PDB entry 1F9U | X-ray diffraction, 1.70 A resolution | chain A

Chain A:
Protein: Kinesin-like protein KAR3
Source organism: Saccharomyces cerevisiae
Notes: fragment: n650k mutant motor domain
Reference sequence: P17119 (KAR3_YEAST); residues 383-729 here = UniProt positions 383-729
Sequence (347 residues; row label = number of the first residue in the row):
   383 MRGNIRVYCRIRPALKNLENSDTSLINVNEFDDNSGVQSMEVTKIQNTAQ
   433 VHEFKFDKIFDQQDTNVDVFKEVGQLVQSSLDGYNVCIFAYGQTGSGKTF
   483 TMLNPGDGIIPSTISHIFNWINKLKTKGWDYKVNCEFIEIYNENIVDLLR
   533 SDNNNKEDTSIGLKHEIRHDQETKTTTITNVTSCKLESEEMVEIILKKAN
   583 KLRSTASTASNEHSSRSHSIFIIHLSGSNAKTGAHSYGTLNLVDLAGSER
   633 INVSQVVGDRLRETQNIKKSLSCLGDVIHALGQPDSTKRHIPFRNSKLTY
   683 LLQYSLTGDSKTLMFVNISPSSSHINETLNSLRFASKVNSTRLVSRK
Not modelled in the structure: 383-384, 532-545, 633-641, 667-671, 723-729
Differences from the reference sequence: engineered mutation M383 (Lys in P17119), K650 (Asn in P17119)
Ion coordination: Mg2+: T481 (together with ADP)
Small-molecule neighbours: ADP (adenosine-5'-diphosphate): R392, R394, P395, L397, Q475, T476, G477, S478, G479, K480, T481, F482, T587
Swiss-Prot annotation at these positions:
  - binding site (ATP): N386, R388, R392, E454, G477, S478, G479, K480, T481, F482, E554, K579, T694
  - natural variant: S462 (S462L: In KAR3-891), E521 (E521D: In KAR3-893), R550 (R550S: In KAR3-899), T558 (T558A: In KAR3-8912), K650 (N650K: In KAR3-898; this construct carries the variant), V659 (V659L: In KAR3-897)
  - mutagenesis: G479 (G479E: Poisons nuclear fusion), R598 (R598A: Disrupts microtubule binding. Abolishes microtubule-activated ATPase activity), E631 (E631A: Increases strength of microtubule binding. Abolishes microtubule-activated ATPase activity), R632 (R632A: Decreases microtubule-activated ATPase activity)
Reported in the primary citation:
  - mutagenesis - N650K: abolished catalytic activity on microtubule (citing earlier work)
  - mutagenesis - N650K: increased binding to microtubules (citing earlier work)
  - mutagenesis - R632A (4-fold): decreased catalytic activity on microtubules
  - mutagenesis - R598A, E631A: abolished catalytic activity on microtubule
  - mutagenesis - R598A (Kd = 1.82 +/- 0.66 uM): decreased binding to microtubules

Summary:
Bound to chain A: ADP. From UniProt: 13 ATP-binding residues and 4 mutagenesis sites. From the paper: N650K,
R598A and E631A abolish catalytic activity on microtubule; N650K increases binding to microtubules.
Chain A is Kinesin-like protein KAR3 (Saccharomyces cerevisiae); the structure, Crystal structures of mutants
reveal a signalling pathway for activation of the kinesin motor atpase, was determined by X-ray diffraction,
deposited together with 1F9T, 1F9V and 1F9W.
